Entry 8H8Q (X-ray diffraction, 2.50 A resolution); this record covers chains H and A of the 3 polymer chains in the assembly.

Chain H:
Molecule: Fab
Source organism: Mus musculus
Notes: antibody fragment or engineered binder
Chain sequence (220 residues; each row starts with the number of its first residue):
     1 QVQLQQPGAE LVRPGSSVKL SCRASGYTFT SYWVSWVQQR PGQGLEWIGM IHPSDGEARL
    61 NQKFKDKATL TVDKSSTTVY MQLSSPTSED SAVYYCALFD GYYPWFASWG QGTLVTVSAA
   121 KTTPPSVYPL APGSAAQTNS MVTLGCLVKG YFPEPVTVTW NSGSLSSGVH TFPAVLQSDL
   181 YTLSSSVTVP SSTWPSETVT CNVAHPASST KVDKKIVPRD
Disordered / not traced: 134-139
Disulfides: C22-C96, C146-C201

Chain A:
Molecule: Gln-lys-cys-val-phe-phe-ala-glu-asp-val-gly-ser-asn-cys-gly
Chain sequence (15 residues; row label = number of the first residue in the row):
    15 QKCVFFAEDV GSNCG
Disulfides: C17-C28

How chain H and chain A interact:
Residue-residue contacts - 19 pairs, chain H then chain A:
  S31(H) - Q15(A)
  W33(H) - K16(A)  hydrogen bond (side chain-backbone)
  W33(H) - V18(A)
  H52(H) - Q15(A)  hydrogen bond (side chain-backbone)
  H52(H) - K16(A)
  S54(H) - K16(A)
  D55(H) - K16(A)  salt bridge
  E57(H) - K16(A)  salt bridge
  R59(H) - D23(A)  salt bridge
  R59(H) - V24(A)  hydrogen bond (side chain-backbone)
  R59(H) - S26(A)
  F99(H) - V18(A)  hydrophobic
  Y102(H) - Q15(A)  hydrogen bond (side chain-backbone)
  Y102(H) - V18(A)
  Y102(H) - F19(A)  hydrogen bond (backbone-backbone)
  Y103(H) - F19(A)  hydrophobic
  P104(H) - V18(A)  hydrophobic
  P104(H) - F19(A)
  P104(H) - F20(A)  hydrophobic
Also at the interface, not in a pair above, chain A (9 interface residues in all): G25

Overview:
11 residues of chain H face 9 of chain A across their interface, with 5 hydrogen bonds and 3 salt bridges.
Among the polar pairs are D55(H)-K16(A), E57(H)-K16(A) and R59(H)-D23(A).
Chain H is Fab (Mus musculus) and chain A is Gln-lys-cys-val-phe-phe-ala-glu-asp-val-gly-ser-asn-cys-gly; the
structure, Fab-amyloid beta fragment complex at neutral pH, was determined by X-ray diffraction.
